9Q92 - chains 5 and M of the 14 polymer chains in the assembly; structure by electron microscopy, 6.80 A resolution (low resolution: residue-level contacts below are approximate; hydrogen-bond / salt-bridge calls are withheld).

[Chain 5]
Protein: Psp operon transcriptional activator
Organism: Escherichia coli K-12
UniProt: P37344 (PSPF_ECOLI); residues 1-259 here = UniProt positions 1-259
Chain sequence (259 residues; each row starts with the number of its first residue):
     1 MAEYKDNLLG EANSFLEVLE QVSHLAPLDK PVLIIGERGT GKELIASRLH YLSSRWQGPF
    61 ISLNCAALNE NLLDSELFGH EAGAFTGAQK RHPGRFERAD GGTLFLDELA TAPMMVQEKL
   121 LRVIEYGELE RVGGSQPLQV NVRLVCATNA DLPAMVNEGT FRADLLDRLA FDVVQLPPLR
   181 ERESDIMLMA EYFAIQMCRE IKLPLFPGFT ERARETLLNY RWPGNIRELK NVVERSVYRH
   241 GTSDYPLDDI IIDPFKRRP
Unresolved in the structure: 1, 259
Swiss-Prot annotation at these positions:
  - binding site (ATP): Gly36 to Glu43, Ala99 to Glu108
Ligand contacts:
  - ADP (adenosine-5'-diphosphate): Asn7, Leu8, Glu37, Arg38, Gly39, Thr40, Gly41, Lys42, Glu43, Leu44, Ile226, Arg227
  - aluminium fluoride (AF3): Gly36, Glu37, Arg38, Gly39, Asn149
What the authors report for this chain:
  - catalytic residues: Asn64, Asp107, Glu108, Arg162, Arg168 (citing earlier work)

[Chain M]
Protein: RNA polymerase sigma-54 factor
Organism: Klebsiella pneumoniae
UniProt: A0A377VEN9 (A0A377VEN9_KLEPN); residues 24-475 here correspond to UniProt positions 2-453 (UniProt number = residue number - 22)
Chain sequence (475 residues; row label = number of the first residue in the row):
     1 MKQGLQLRLS LAMTPQLQQA IRLLQLSTLE LQQELQQALE SNPLLEQTDL HDEVEAKEVE
    61 DRESLDTVDA LEQKEMPDEL PLDASWDEIY TAGTPSGNGV DYQDDELPVY QGETTQTLQD
   121 YLMWQVELTP FTDTDRAIAT SIVDAVDDTG YLTIQIEDIV DSIGDDEIGL EEVEAVLKRI
   181 QRFDPVGVAA KDLRDCLLIQ LSQFAKETPW LEEARLIISD HLDLLANHDF RTLMRVTRLK
   241 EEVLKEAVNL IQSLDPRPGQ SIQTSEPEYV IPDVLVRKVS GRWTVELNAD SIPRLKINQQ
   301 YAAMGNSARN DADGQFIRSN LQEARWLIKS LESRNDTLLR VSRCIVEQQQ AFFEQGEEYM
   361 KPMVLADIAQ AVEMHESTIS RVTTQKYLHS PRGIFELKYF FSSHVNTEGG GEASSTAIRA
   421 LVKKLIAAEN PAKPLSDSKL TSMLSEQGIM VARRTVAKYR ESLSIPPSNQ RKQLV
Unresolved in the structure: 9, 47-106
Construct notes: initiating methionine (1); expression tag (2-23)

[Interface between chain 5 and chain M]
Contacting residue pairs - 4 pairs, chain 5 then chain M:
  Arg55(5) with Gly410(M)
  Trp56(5) with Gly410(M); Gly411(M); Glu412(M)
Other interface residues (no listed pair), chain 5 (4 interface residues in all): Ser53, Thr86
Other interface residues (no listed pair), chain M (5 interface residues in all): Leu7, Gly409

[Overview]
The interface between chain 5 and chain M involves 4 residues on one side and 5 on the other. Bound to chain
5: ADP and aluminium fluoride. From UniProt: 18 ATP-binding residues on chain 5. From the paper: catalytic
residues Asn64(5), Asp107(5) and Glu108(5) among others.
Chain 5 is Psp operon transcriptional activator (Escherichia coli K-12) and chain M is RNA polymerase sigma-54
factor (Klebsiella pneumoniae); the structure, CryoEM structure of bacterial transcription intermediate
complex mediated by activator PspF containing nifH promoter DNA containing ..., was determined by electron
microscopy together with 9Q91, 9Q93, 9Q94, 9Q95, 9Q96, 9Q97 and 9Q98 from the same study.
